PDB entry 6USW | X-ray diffraction, 2.50 A resolution | chain A

Chain A:
Name: HIV-1 LM/HS clade A/E CRF01 gp120 core
From: Human immunodeficiency virus 1
Reference sequence: A0A0M3KKW9 (A0A0M3KKW9_9HIV1); the author numbering skips numbers that UniProt does not, so the offset changes along the chain: 44-124 = UniProt 1-81; 198-300 = UniProt 82-184; 317-355 = UniProt 185-223; 357-396 = UniProt 224-263; 1 more segments
Sequence (355 residues; each row starts with the number of its first residue; note: 96 numbers in that range are skipped by the numbering (no residue carries them; nothing is unmodelled there)):
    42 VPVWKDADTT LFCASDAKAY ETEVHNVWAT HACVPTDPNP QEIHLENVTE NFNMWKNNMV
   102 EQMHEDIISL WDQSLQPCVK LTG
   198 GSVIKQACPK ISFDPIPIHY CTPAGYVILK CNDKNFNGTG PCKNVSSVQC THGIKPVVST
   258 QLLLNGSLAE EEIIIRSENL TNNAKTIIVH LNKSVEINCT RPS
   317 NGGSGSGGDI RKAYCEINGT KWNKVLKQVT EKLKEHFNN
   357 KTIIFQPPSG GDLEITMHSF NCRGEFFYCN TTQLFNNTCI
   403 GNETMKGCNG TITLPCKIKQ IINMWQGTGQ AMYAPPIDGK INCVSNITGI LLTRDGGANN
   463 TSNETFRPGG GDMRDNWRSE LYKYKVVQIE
Unresolved in the structure: 42, 317-324, 403-408
Cystine bridges: Cys54-Cys74, Cys119-Cys205, Cys218-Cys247, Cys228-Cys239, Cys296-Cys331, Cys378-Cys445, Cys385-Cys418, Cys395-Cys410
Covalent attachments: N-acetylglucosamine (NAG) linked to Asn234, Asn241, Asn262, Asn276, Asn289, Asn295, Asn334, Asn355, Asn386, Asn448
Construct notes: expression tag (42-43); engineered mutation Tyr61 (His18 in A0A0M3KKW9), His105 (Gln62 in A0A0M3KKW9), Ile108 (Val65 in A0A0M3KKW9), Ser375 (His242 in A0A0M3KKW9), Asp474 (Asn335 in A0A0M3KKW9), Met475 (Ile336 in A0A0M3KKW9), Arg476 (Lys337 in A0A0M3KKW9)
Residues lining bound ligands: O51 ((3S)-N~1~-(2-aminoethyl)-N~3~-(4-chloro-3-fluorophenyl)piperidine-1,3-dicarboxamide): Val255, Ser256, Thr257, Asp368, Glu370, Ile371, Ser375, Phe376, Asn377, Phe382, Ile424, Asn425, Met426, Trp427, Gly472, Gly473, Asp474, Met475
Reported in the primary citation:
  - binding site for O51: Thr257, Asp368, Glu370, Ile371, Phe382, Asn425, Trp427, Gly472, Gly473, Met475

Overview:
Ligands of chain A: compound O51. Covalently linked N-acetylglucosamine: at Asn234, Asn241, Asn262, Asn276,
Asn289 and Asn295 and 4 more. From the paper: a binding site for O51 at Thr257, Asp368 and Glu370 among
others.
Chain A is HIV-1 LM/HS clade A/E CRF01 gp120 core (Human immunodeficiency virus 1); the structure, Crystal
structure of HIV-1 lm/hs clade A/E CRF01 GP120 core in complex with (s)-mcg-IV-210, was determined by X-ray
diffraction (same publication as 6UT1, 6UTB and 6UTD).
